PDB entry 1AOI | X-ray diffraction, 2.80 A resolution | chains I and G of the 10 polymer chains in the assembly

# Chain I
Molecule: Palindromic 146 bp DNA repeat 8/9 from human x-chromosome alpha satellite DNA
Sequence (146 nucleotides; row label = number of the first residue in the row):
     1 ATCAATATCC ACCTGCAGAT TCTACCAAAA GTGTATTTGG AAACTGCTCC ATCAAAAGGC
    61 ATGTTCAGCT GAATTCAGCT GAACATGCCT TTTGATGGAG CAGTTTCCAA ATACACTTTT
   121 GGTAGAATCT GCAGGTGGAT ATTGAT

# Chain G
Name: Histone H2A
Organism: Xenopus laevis
Notes: fragment: histone h2a
UniProtKB: P06897 (H2A1_XENLA); residues 4-119 here = UniProt positions 4-119
Sequence (116 residues; each row starts with the number of its first residue):
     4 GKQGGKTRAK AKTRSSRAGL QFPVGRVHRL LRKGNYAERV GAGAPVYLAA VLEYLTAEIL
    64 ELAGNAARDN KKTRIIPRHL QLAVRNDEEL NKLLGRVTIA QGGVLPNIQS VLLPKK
Disordered / not traced: 4-11
Construct notes: conflict Arg99 (Gly in P06897)
Curated features (UniProtKB/Swiss-Prot):
  - modified residue (N6-(2-hydroxyisobutyryl)lysine): Lys75, Lys119

# Interface between chain I and chain G
Contacting residue pairs (17; chain I residue first):
  DC69(I) with Lys118(G), salt bridge to the phosphate
  DA111(I) with Arg42(G), hydrogen bond to the sugar; Gly44(G), phosphate contact; Ala45(G), hydrogen bond to the phosphate
  DT112(I) with Arg35(G), salt bridge to the phosphate; Arg42(G), phosphate contact; Val43(G), hydrogen bond to the phosphate
  DT118(I) with Lys13(G), phosphate contact
  DT119(I) with Lys13(G), salt bridge to the phosphate
  DG121(I) with Arg29(G), hydrogen bond to the phosphate
  DG122(I) with Arg29(G), salt bridge to the phosphate
  DG131(I) with Thr76(G), sugar contact; Arg77(G), hydrogen bond to the sugar
  DC132(I) with Lys75(G), phosphate contact; Thr76(G), hydrogen bond to the phosphate; Arg77(G), hydrogen bond to the phosphate
  DA133(I) with Lys75(G), salt bridge to the phosphate
Other interface residues (no listed pair), chain I (11 interface residues in all): DG68
Other interface residues (no listed pair), chain G (12 interface residues in all): Glu41

# Overview
The interface between chain I and chain G involves 11 residues on one side and 12 on the other, with 7
hydrogen bonds and 5 salt bridges. Polar contacts include DA111(I)-Arg42(G), DG131(I)-Arg77(G) and
DA111(I)-Ala45(G).
Chain I is Palindromic 146 bp DNA repeat 8/9 from human x-chromosome alpha satellite DNA and chain G is
Histone H2A (Xenopus laevis); the structure, Complex between nucleosome core particle (h3,h4,h2a,h2b) and 146
bp long DNA fragment, was determined by X-ray diffraction.
